PDB entry 9GGN | electron microscopy, 2.90 A resolution | chains A and D of the 4 polymer chains in the assembly

== Chain A ==
Molecule: Isoform 1 of Kelch repeat and BTB domain-containing protein 4
From: Homo sapiens
UniProt: Q9NVX7 (KBTB4_HUMAN), isoform Q9NVX7-2; residue numbers follow UniProt; this construct covers 17-534
Sequence (518 residues; each row starts with the number of its first residue):
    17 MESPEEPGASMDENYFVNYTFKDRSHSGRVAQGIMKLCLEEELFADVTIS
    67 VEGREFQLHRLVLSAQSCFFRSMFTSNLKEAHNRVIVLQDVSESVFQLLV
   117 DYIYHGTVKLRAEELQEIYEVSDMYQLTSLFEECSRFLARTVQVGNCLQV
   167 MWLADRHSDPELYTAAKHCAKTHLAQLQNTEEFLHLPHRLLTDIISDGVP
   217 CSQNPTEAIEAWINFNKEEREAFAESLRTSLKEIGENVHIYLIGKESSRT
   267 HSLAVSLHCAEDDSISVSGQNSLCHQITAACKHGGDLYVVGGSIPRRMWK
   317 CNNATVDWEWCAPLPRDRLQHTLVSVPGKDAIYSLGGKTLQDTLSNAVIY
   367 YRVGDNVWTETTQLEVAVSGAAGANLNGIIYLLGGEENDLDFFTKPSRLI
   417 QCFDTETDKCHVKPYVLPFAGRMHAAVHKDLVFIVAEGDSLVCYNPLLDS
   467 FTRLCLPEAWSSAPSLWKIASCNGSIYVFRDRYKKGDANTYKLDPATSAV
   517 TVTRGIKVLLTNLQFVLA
Not modelled in the structure: 17-28, 93-100, 159-171, 191-251, 260-285, 320-325, 473-481, 490-491, 501-506, 520-528, 534
Ligand contacts: A1ACV ((1r,4r)-N~1~-[(7P)-2-benzyl-7-(2-methyl-2H-tetrazol-5-yl)-9H-pyrimido[4,5-b]indol-4-yl]cyclohexane-1,4-diamine): Ile310, Pro311, Arg312, Asp333, Arg334, Leu335, Lys354, Thr355, Leu356, Asp358
Reported in the primary citation:
  - binding site for A1ACV: Ile310, Pro311, Leu335, Leu356
  - mutagenesis - H42A/V46D/I50T/L53E/F60S/L77K/A81E: abolished binding to Histone deacetylase 2 (chain D)

== Chain D ==
Molecule: Histone deacetylase 2
From: Homo sapiens
Notes: EC 3.5.1.98, 3.5.1.-
UniProt: Q92769 (HDAC2_HUMAN); residue numbers follow UniProt; this construct covers 1-488
Sequence (488 residues; numbered 1 to 488; the number before each row is that of its first residue):
     1 MAYSQGGGKKKVCYYYDGDIGNYYYGQGHPMKPHRIRMTHNLLLNYGLYR
    51 KMEIYRPHKATAEEMTKYHSDEYIKFLRSIRPDNMSEYSKQMQRFNVGED
   101 CPVFDGLFEFCQLSTGGSVAGAVKLNRQQTDMAVNWAGGLHHAKKSEASG
   151 FCYVNDIVLAILELLKYHQRVLYIDIDIHHGDGVEEAFYTTDRVMTVSFH
   201 KYGEYFPGTGDLRDIGAGKGKYYAVNFPMRDGIDDESYGQIFKPIISKVM
   251 EMYQPSAVVLQCGADSLSGDRLGCFNLTVKGHAKCVEVVKTFNLPLLMLG
   301 GGGYTIRNVARCWTYETAVALDCEIPNELPYNDYFEYFGPDFKLHISPSN
   351 MTNQNTPEYMEKIKQRLFENLRMLPHAPGVQMQAIPEDAVHEDSGDEDGE
   401 DPDKRISIRASDKRIACDEEFSDSEDEGEGGRRNVADHKKGAKKARIEED
   451 KKETEDKKTDVKEEDKSKDNSGEKTDTKGTKSEQLSNP
Not modelled in the structure: 1-10, 333-341, 349-350, 374-488
Metal / ion sites: Zn2+: Asp177, His179, Asp265
Ligand contacts: A1ACV ((1r,4r)-N~1~-[(7P)-2-benzyl-7-(2-methyl-2H-tetrazol-5-yl)-9H-pyrimido[4,5-b]indol-4-yl]cyclohexane-1,4-diamine): Glu99, Asp100, His142, Gly150, Phe151, His179, Phe206, Leu272, Tyr304
Curated features (UniProtKB/Swiss-Prot):
  - active site: His142
  - binding site (1D-myo-inositol 1,4,5,6-tetrakisphosphate): Gly28, Lys32, Arg271
  - binding site (Ca(2+)): Asp175, Asp177, His179, Phe188, Thr191, Val194, Ser198, Phe199, Tyr223
  - binding site (Zn(2+)): Asp177, His179, Asp265
  - modified residue: Lys75 (N6-acetyllysine), Lys221 (N6-acetyllysine), Cys262 (S-nitrosocysteine), Cys274 (S-nitrosocysteine), Ser394 (Phosphoserine), Ser407 (Phosphoserine), Ser422 (Phosphoserine), Ser424 (Phosphoserine)
  - cross-link (Glycyl lysine isopeptide (Lys-Gly)): Lys75 (interchain with G-Cter in SUMO2), Lys439 (interchain with G-Cter in SUMO2), Lys452 (interchain with G-Cter in SUMO2), Lys458 (interchain with G-Cter in SUMO2), Lys462 (interchain with G-Cter in SUMO2), Lys478 (interchain with G-Cter in SUMO2), Lys481 (interchain with G-Cter in SUMO2)
Reported in the primary citation:
  - binding site for A1ACV: Phe151, His179, Phe206, Tyr304

== Interface between chain A and chain D ==
Contacting residue pairs - 8 pairs, chain A then chain D:
  Leu406(A) - Arg230(D)  hydrogen bond (backbone-side chain)
  Leu406(A) - Tyr359(D)  hydrophobic
  Asp407(A) - Arg230(D)
  Phe408(A) - Tyr202(D)  hydrophobic
  Phe408(A) - Pro228(D)  hydrophobic
  Phe408(A) - Arg230(D)
  Phe408(A) - Tyr359(D)
  Phe409(A) - Ile363(D)  hydrophobic
Also at the interface, not in a pair above, chain D (6 interface residues in all): Leu212

== Summary ==
The interface between chain A and chain D involves 4 residues on one side and 6 on the other, with 1 hydrogen
bond. Its one hydrogen-bonded contact is Leu406(A)-Arg230(D). From the paper: a binding site for A1ACV at
Ile310(A), Pro311(A) and Phe151(D) among others; H42A/V46D/I50T/L53E/F60S/L77K/A81E of chain A abolish binding
to Histone deacetylase 2 (chain D).
Here chain A is Isoform 1 of Kelch repeat and BTB domain-containing protein 4 and chain D is Histone
deacetylase 2, both from Homo sapiens. Entry 9GGN (Cryo-EM structure of KBTBD4 WT-HDAC2 2:2 complex mediated
by molecular glue UM171) was determined by electron microscopy together with 9GGL, 9GGM and 9I2C from the same
study.
